PDB entry 2NYD | X-ray diffraction, 2.00 A resolution | chains A and B

== Chain A (and B) ==
Molecule: UPF0135 protein SA1388
From: Staphylococcus aureus subsp. aureus
Notes: chain B of this document is another copy of the same molecule, construct and numbering; everything in this record applies to it too
UniProt: P67273 (Y1388_STAAN); residue numbers follow UniProt; this construct covers 1-366
Chain sequence (370 residues; numbered -3 to 366; the number before each row is that of its first residue; numbers below 1 keep their minus sign (Ala-3 is residue -3)):
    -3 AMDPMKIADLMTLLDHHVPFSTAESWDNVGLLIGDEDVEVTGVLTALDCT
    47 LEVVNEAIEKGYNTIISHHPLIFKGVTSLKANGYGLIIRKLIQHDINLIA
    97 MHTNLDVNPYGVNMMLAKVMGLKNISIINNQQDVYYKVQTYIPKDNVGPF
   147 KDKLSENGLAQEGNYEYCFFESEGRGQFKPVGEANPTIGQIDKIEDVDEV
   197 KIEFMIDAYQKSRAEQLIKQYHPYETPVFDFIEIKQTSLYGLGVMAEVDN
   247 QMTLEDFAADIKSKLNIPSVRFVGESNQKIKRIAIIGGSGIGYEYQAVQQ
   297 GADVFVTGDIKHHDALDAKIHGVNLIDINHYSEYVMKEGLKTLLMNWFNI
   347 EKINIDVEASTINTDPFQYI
Not modelled in the structure: -3 to -2, 136-198, 217-221 (chain B: 169-190)
Construct notes: cloning artifact (-3 to 0)
Ion coordination: Zn2+ site 1: His64, Asp102, Glu329; Zn2+ site 2: His65, His326, Glu329
Swiss-Prot annotation at these positions:
  - binding site (Zn(2+)): His64, His65, Asp102, His326, Glu329
From the paper describing this entry:
  - self-association interface (contacts with another copy of this molecule); pairs are residue here / residue on that copy: Asp44-His308 (hydrogen bond), Tyr80-Asp313 (hydrogen bond), Asp305-His308 (hydrogen bond)
  - Zn2+ coordination: Glu329

== How chain A and chain B interact ==
Pairs across the interface (76; chain A residue first):
  Asp44(A) - His308(B)  salt bridge
  Asp44(A) - Leu312(B)
  His65(A) - His308(B)
  His65(A) - His309(B)
  Gly79(A) - Ile316(B)
  Tyr80(A) - Leu312(B)
  Tyr80(A) - Asp313(B)  hydrogen bond
  Tyr80(A) - Ile316(B)
  Ile83(A) - Ile316(B)  hydrophobic
  Glu251(A) - Gln364(B)
  Ala254(A) - Ile366(B)
  Ala255(A) - Ile366(B)
  Lys258(A) - Ile366(B)  hydrogen bond (side chain-backbone)
  Ser265(A) - Ser265(B)  hydrogen bond
  Ser265(A) - Tyr365(B)
  Ser265(A) - Ile366(B)
  Val266(A) - Tyr365(B)
  Val266(A) - Ile366(B)  hydrogen bond (backbone-backbone)
  Arg267(A) - Arg267(B)
  Arg267(A) - Asn325(B)
  Arg267(A) - Phe363(B)
  Arg267(A) - Gln364(B)
  Arg267(A) - Tyr365(B)  hydrogen bond
  Phe268(A) - Pro362(B)
  Phe268(A) - Phe363(B)
  Phe268(A) - Gln364(B)  hydrogen bond (backbone-backbone)
  Phe268(A) - Ile366(B)  hydrophobic
  Val269(A) - Pro362(B)
  Val269(A) - Phe363(B)  hydrophobic
  Asp305(A) - Lys307(B)
  Asp305(A) - His308(B)  hydrogen bond (side chain-backbone)
  Ile306(A) - Phe363(B)
  Lys307(A) - Asp305(B)
  His308(A) - Asp44(B)  salt bridge
  His308(A) - His65(B)
  His308(A) - Asp305(B)  hydrogen bond (backbone-side chain)
  His308(A) - His326(B)
  His308(A) - Pro362(B)
  His309(A) - His65(B)
  His309(A) - His326(B)
  Ala311(A) - Pro362(B)
  Ala311(A) - Phe363(B)  hydrophobic
  Leu312(A) - Asp44(B)
  Leu312(A) - Tyr80(B)
  Leu312(A) - Thr360(B)
  Leu312(A) - Pro362(B)
  Asp313(A) - Tyr80(B)  hydrogen bond
  Lys315(A) - Pro362(B)
  Ile316(A) - Gly79(B)
  Ile316(A) - Tyr80(B)  hydrophobic
  Asn325(A) - Arg267(B)  hydrogen bond
  His326(A) - His308(B)
  His326(A) - His309(B)
  Thr360(A) - Leu312(B)
  Pro362(A) - Phe268(B)
  Pro362(A) - Val269(B)
  Pro362(A) - His308(B)
  Pro362(A) - Ala311(B)
  Pro362(A) - Leu312(B)
  Pro362(A) - Lys315(B)
  Phe363(A) - Arg267(B)
  Phe363(A) - Phe268(B)
  Phe363(A) - Val269(B)  hydrophobic
  Phe363(A) - Ile306(B)
  Phe363(A) - Ala311(B)  hydrophobic
  Gln364(A) - Arg267(B)
  Gln364(A) - Phe268(B)  hydrogen bond (backbone-backbone)
  Tyr365(A) - Ser265(B)
  Tyr365(A) - Val266(B)
  Tyr365(A) - Arg267(B)  hydrogen bond
  Ile366(A) - Ala254(B)  hydrophobic
  Ile366(A) - Ala255(B)
  Ile366(A) - Lys258(B)  hydrogen bond (backbone-side chain)
  Ile366(A) - Ser265(B)
  Ile366(A) - Val266(B)  hydrogen bond (backbone-backbone)
  Ile366(A) - Phe268(B)  hydrophobic
Also at the interface, not in a pair above, chain A (36 interface residues in all): Gly270, Ser272, His317, Tyr327
Also at the interface, not in a pair above, chain B (36 interface residues in all): Thr46, Ile83, Glu251, Ser272, His317, Tyr327

== Overview ==
The chain A/chain B interface involves 36 residues from each chain, with 14 hydrogen bonds and 2 salt bridges.
Among the polar pairs are Asp44(A)-His308(B), Tyr80(A)-Asp313(B) and Lys258(A)-Ile366(B). UniProt lists 5
Zn2+-binding residues on chain A. From the paper: Zn2+ coordination by Glu329(A); a self-association interface
involving Asp44(A), Tyr80(A) and Asp305(A) among others.
Chain A and chain B are both UPF0135 protein SA1388 (Staphylococcus aureus subsp. aureus); the structure,
Crystal structure of Staphylococcus aureus hypothetical protein SA1388, was determined by X-ray diffraction
(same publication as 3LNL).
